Entry 5UVL (X-ray diffraction, 2.65 A resolution); this record covers chain A.

== Chain A ==
Molecule: Proteinase K
Source organism: Parengyodontium album
Notes: EC 3.4.21.64
Reference sequence: P06873 (PRTK_PARAQ); residues 1-279 here correspond to UniProt positions 106-384 (UniProt number = residue number + 105)
Chain sequence (279 residues; numbered 1 to 279; the number before each row is that of its first residue):
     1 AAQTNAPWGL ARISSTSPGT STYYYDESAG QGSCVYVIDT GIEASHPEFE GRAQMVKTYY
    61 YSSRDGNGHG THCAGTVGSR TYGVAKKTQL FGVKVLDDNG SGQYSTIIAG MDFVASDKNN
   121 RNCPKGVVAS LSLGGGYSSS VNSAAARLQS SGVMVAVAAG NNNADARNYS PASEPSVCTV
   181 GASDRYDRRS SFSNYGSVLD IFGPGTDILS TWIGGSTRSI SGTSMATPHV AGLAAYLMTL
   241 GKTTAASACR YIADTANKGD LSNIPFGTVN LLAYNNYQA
Construct notes: engineered mutation Asp-207 (Ser312 in P06873)
Disulfides: Cys-34/Cys-123, Cys-178/Cys-249
Metal / ion sites: Ca2+ site 1: Thr-16, Asp-260; Ca2+ site 2: Pro-175, Val-177, Asp-200
Curated features (UniProtKB/Swiss-Prot):
  - active site (Charge relay system): Asp-39, His-69, Ser-224
  - binding site (Ca(2+)): Thr-16, Pro-175, Val-177, Asp-200, Asp-260

== Summary ==
The Ca2+ site 1 is built by Thr-16 and Asp-260. Pro-175, Val-177 and Asp-200 coordinate Ca2+ site 2. Curated
annotation (UniProt) lists 3 active-site residues and 5 Ca2+-binding residues.
Chain A is Proteinase K (Parengyodontium album); the structure, Serial Millisecond Crystallography of Membrane
and Soluble Protein Micro-crystals using Synchrotron Radiation, was determined by X-ray diffraction together
with 5UVJ from the same study.
